7LV5 - chains A and B; structure by X-ray diffraction, 1.60 A resolution.

[Chain A]
Name: Tryptophan synthase alpha chain
Source organism: Salmonella typhimurium (strain LT2 / SGSC1412 / ATCC 700720)
Notes: EC 4.2.1.20
UniProtKB: P00929 (TRPA_SALTY); residues 1-268 here = UniProt positions 1-268
Amino-acid sequence (268 residues; row label = number of the first residue in the row):
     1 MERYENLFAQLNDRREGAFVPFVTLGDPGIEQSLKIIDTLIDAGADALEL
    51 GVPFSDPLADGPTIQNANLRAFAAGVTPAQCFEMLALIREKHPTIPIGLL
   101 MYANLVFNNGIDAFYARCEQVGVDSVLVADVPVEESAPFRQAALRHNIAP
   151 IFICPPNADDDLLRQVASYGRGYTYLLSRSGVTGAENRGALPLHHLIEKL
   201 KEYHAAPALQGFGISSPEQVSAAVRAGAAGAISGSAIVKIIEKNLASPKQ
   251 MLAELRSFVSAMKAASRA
Curated features (UniProtKB/Swiss-Prot):
  - active site (Proton acceptor): E49, D60
Ion coordination: Cs+: S221, A265, R267 (shared with K99(B) of chain B)
Ligand contacts: F9F (2-({[4-(trifluoromethoxy)phenyl]sulfonyl}amino)ethyl dihydrogen phosphate): F22, E49, A59, D60, I64, L100, L127, A129, I153, Y175, L177, R179, T183, G184, A185, F212, G213, I214, I232, S233, G234, S235

[Chain B]
Name: Tryptophan synthase beta chain
Source organism: Salmonella typhimurium (strain LT2 / SGSC1412 / ATCC 700720)
Notes: EC 4.2.1.20
UniProtKB: P0A2K1 (TRPB_SALTY); numbering as in UniProt (aligned over 1-397)
Amino-acid sequence (397 residues; each row starts with the number of its first residue):
     1 MTTLLNPYFGEFGGMYVPQILMPALNQLEEAFVSAQKDPEFQAQFADLLK
    51 NYAGRPTALTKCQNITAGTRTTLYLKREDLLHGGAHKTNQVLGQALLAKR
   101 MGKSEIIAETGAGQHGVASALASALLGLKCRIYMGAKDVERQSPNVFRMR
   151 LMGAEVIPVHSGSATLKDACNEALRDWSGSYETAHYMLGTAAGPHPYPTI
   201 VREFQRMIGEETKAQILDKEGRLPDAVIACVGGGSNAIGMFADFINDTSV
   251 GLIGVEPGGHGIETGEHGAPLKHGRVGIYFGMKAPMMQTADGQIEESYSI
   301 SAGLDFPSVGPQHAYLNSIGRADYVSITDDEALEAFKTLCRHEGIIPALE
   351 SSHALAHALKMMREQPEKEQLLVVNLSGRGDKDIFTVHDILKARGEI
Unresolved in the structure: 1, 395-397
Curated features (UniProtKB/Swiss-Prot):
  - modified residue: K87 (N6-(pyridoxal phosphate)lysine)
Covalent attachments: pyridoxal phosphate (PLP) linked to K87
Ion coordination: Cs+ site 1: G54, P56; Cs+ site 2: T66, T69, T71; Cs+ site 3: K99 (shared with S221(A), A265(A), R267(A) of chain A); Cs+ site 4: V231, G232, E256, G268, F306, S308
Ligand contacts:
  - bicine (BCN): T248, S249, V250, G251, L252, G320, R321, A322, D323
  - histidine (HIS): E109, T110, G111, A112, G113, Q114, H115, L166, G189, T190, A302, G303, D305, F306
  - pyridoxal phosphate (PLP): A85, H86, Q114, G189, T190, C230, V231, G232, G233, G234, S235, N236, G303, L304, A348, E350, S351, S377, G378

[Interface between chain A and chain B]
Pairs across the interface (67; chain A residue first):
  P53(A) - Q293(B)  hydrogen bond (backbone-side chain)
  F54(A) - G292(B)
  F54(A) - Q293(B)
  S55(A) - K167(B)
  S55(A) - Q293(B)  hydrogen bond (backbone-side chain)
  S55(A) - I294(B)  hydrogen bond (side chain-backbone)
  D56(A) - K167(B)  salt bridge
  D56(A) - D168(B)
  D56(A) - N171(B)  hydrogen bond
  D56(A) - Y279(B)
  D56(A) - I294(B)
  P57(A) - R175(B)  hydrogen bond (backbone-side chain)
  L58(A) - P18(B)
  L58(A) - R175(B)
  D60(A) - R175(B)  hydrogen bond (backbone-side chain)
  Q65(A) - S161(B)
  Q65(A) - R175(B)
  L69(A) - G162(B)
  F72(A) - Q293(B)
  T77(A) - D291(B)
  P78(A) - D291(B)
  A103(A) - I278(B)  hydrophobic
  N104(A) - G277(B)
  N104(A) - I278(B)  hydrogen bond (side chain-backbone)
  N104(A) - Q288(B)  hydrogen bond
  N104(A) - G292(B)  hydrogen bond (side chain-backbone)
  N104(A) - I294(B)
  L105(A) - D291(B)
  L105(A) - G292(B)
  F107(A) - V276(B)
  F107(A) - G277(B)
  F107(A) - I278(B)  hydrophobic
  F107(A) - K283(B)
  N108(A) - R275(B)  hydrogen bond
  N108(A) - Q288(B)
  N108(A) - A290(B)  hydrogen bond (side chain-backbone)
  N108(A) - D291(B)  hydrogen bond (side chain-backbone)
  N108(A) - G292(B)
  N109(A) - R275(B)
  N109(A) - A290(B)
  A129(A) - P18(B)
  D130(A) - Y16(B)
  D130(A) - V17(B)  hydrogen bond (backbone-backbone)
  D130(A) - P18(B)
  P132(A) - M15(B)
  P132(A) - V17(B)
  P132(A) - Q19(B)
  P132(A) - M22(B)  hydrophobic
  V133(A) - Q19(B)  hydrogen bond (backbone-side chain)
  E134(A) - Q19(B)  hydrogen bond
  E134(A) - M22(B)
  E135(A) - Y8(B)  hydrogen bond
  E135(A) - G14(B)
  E135(A) - M15(B)  hydrogen bond (side chain-backbone)
  E135(A) - Y16(B)
  F139(A) - I278(B)  hydrophobic
  I153(A) - Q19(B)
  P155(A) - Q19(B)
  P155(A) - I20(B)  hydrophobic
  L162(A) - Q19(B)
  S180(A) - I20(B)
  S180(A) - S178(B)
  S180(A) - G179(B)
  G181(A) - S178(B)  hydrogen bond (backbone-backbone)
  G181(A) - G179(B)
  V182(A) - R175(B)
  V182(A) - S178(B)
Interface residues without a listed pair, chain A (35 interface residues in all): A59, V131, P156, L177
Interface residues without a listed pair, chain B (34 interface residues in all): T2, E172, L174, Y181, M286

[In short]
35 residues of chain A face 34 of chain B across their interface; the contacts include 18 hydrogen bonds and 1
salt bridge. Polar pairs include D56(A)-K167(B), P53(A)-Q293(B) and S55(A)-Q293(B). Bound to chain A: compound
F9F. Bound to chain B: bicine and histidine.
Chain A is Tryptophan synthase alpha chain and chain B is Tryptophan synthase beta chain, both from Salmonella
typhimurium (strain LT2 / SGSC1412 / ATCC 700720); the structure, The internal aldimine form of the wild-type
Salmonella typhimurium Tryptophan Synthase in complex with inhibitor
N-(4'-trifluoromethoxybenzenesulfonyl)-2-amino-1-ethylphosphate ..., was determined by X-ray diffraction.
